Entry 1AL7 (X-ray diffraction, 2.60 A resolution); this record covers chain A.

# Chain A
Molecule: Glycolate oxidase
Organism: Spinacia oleracea
Notes: EC 1.1.3.15
UniProtKB: P05414 (GOX_SPIOL); residues 1-359 here = UniProt positions 1-359
Chain sequence (359 residues; row label = number of the first residue in the row):
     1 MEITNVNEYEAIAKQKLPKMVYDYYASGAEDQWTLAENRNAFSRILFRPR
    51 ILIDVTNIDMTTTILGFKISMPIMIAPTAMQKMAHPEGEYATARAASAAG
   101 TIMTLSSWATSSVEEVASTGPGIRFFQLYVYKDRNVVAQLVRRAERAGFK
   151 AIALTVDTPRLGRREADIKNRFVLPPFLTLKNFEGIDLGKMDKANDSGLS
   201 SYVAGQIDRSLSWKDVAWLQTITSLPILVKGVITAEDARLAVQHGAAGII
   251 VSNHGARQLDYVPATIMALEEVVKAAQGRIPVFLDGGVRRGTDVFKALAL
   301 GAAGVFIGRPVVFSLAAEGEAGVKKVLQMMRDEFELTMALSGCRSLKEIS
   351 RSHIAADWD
Not modelled in the structure: 189-197
Residues lining bound ligands:
  - FMN (flavin mononucleotide): Y24, Y25, A76, P77, T78, A79, S106, Q127, Y129, T155, K230, S252, H254, G255, R257, D285, G286, G287, R289, I307, G308, R309, P310
  - HST (4-carboxy-5-(1-pentyl)hexylsulfanyl-1,2,3-triazole): Y24, A79, W108, Y129, Y131, L161, R164, F172, V203, I207, H254, R257
UniProt features mapped onto this chain:
  - active site: H254 (Proton acceptor)
  - binding site (glyoxylate): Y24, Y129, R164, H254, R257
  - binding site (FMN): P77 to A79, S106, Q127 to Y129, T155, K230, S252, D285 to R289, G308, R309
  - site: W108 (Involved in determining the substrate specificity of glycolate oxidase)
  - modified residue: M1 (N-acetylmethionine)

# In short
Ligands of chain A: flavin mononucleotide and compound HST. From UniProt: active-site residue H254, 5
glyoxylate-binding residues and 17 FMN-binding residues.
Chain A is Glycolate oxidase (Spinacia oleracea); the structure, Three-dimensional structures of glycolate
oxidase with bound active-site inhibitors, was determined by X-ray diffraction (same publication as 1AL8).
